Entry 3D6F (X-ray diffraction, 1.90 A resolution); this record covers chains B and C of the 3 polymer chains in the assembly.

[Chain B]
Protein: Caspase-1
From: Homo sapiens
Notes: EC 3.4.22.36; fragment: Caspase-1 subunit p10
Reference sequence: P29466 (CASP1_HUMAN); residues 317-404 here = UniProt positions 317-404
Amino-acid sequence (89 residues; numbered 316 to 404; the number before each row is that of its first residue):
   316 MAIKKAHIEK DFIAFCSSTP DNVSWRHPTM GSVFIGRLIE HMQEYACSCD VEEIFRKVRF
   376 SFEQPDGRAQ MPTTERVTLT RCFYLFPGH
Disordered / not traced: 316
Differences from the reference sequence: expression tag (316)

[Chain C]
Protein: N-[(benzyloxy)carbonyl]-L-valyl-N-[(2S)-1-carboxy-4-fluoro-3-oxobutan-2-yl]-L-alaninamide
Amino-acid sequence (5 residues; row label = number of the first residue in the row):
     1 XVADX
Modified / non-standard residues: PHQ (benzyl chlorocarbonate) at position 1; CF0 (fluoromethane) at position 5

[Interface between chain B and chain C]
Pairs across the interface (14; chain B residue first):
  Ser339(B) with Val2(C); Ala3(C); Asp4(C), hydrogen bond (backbone-backbone)
  Trp340(B) with PHQ_1(C); Val2(C); Ala3(C)
  Arg341(B) with PHQ_1(C); Val2(C), hydrogen bond (backbone-backbone); Ala3(C); Asp4(C), salt bridge
  His342(B) with PHQ_1(C)
  Pro343(B) with PHQ_1(C)
  Ser347(B) with Asp4(C)
  Arg383(B) with PHQ_1(C)
Also at the interface, not in a pair above, chain B (8 interface residues in all): Val338

[Overview]
8 residues of chain B and 4 residues of chain C are in contact; the contacts include 2 hydrogen bonds and 1
salt bridge. Polar pairs include Arg341(B)-Asp4(C), Ser339(B)-Asp4(C) and Arg341(B)-Val2(C).
Here chain B is Caspase-1 (Homo sapiens) and chain C is
N-[(benzyloxy)carbonyl]-L-valyl-N-[(2S)-1-carboxy-4-fluoro-3-oxobutan-2-yl]-L-alaninamide. Entry 3D6F (Crystal
structure of human caspase-1 with a naturally-occurring Arg240->Gln substitution in complex with
3-[2-(2-benzyloxycarbonylamino-3-methyl-butyrylamino)-propionylamino]-4-oxo-pentanoic acid (z-VAD-FMK)) was
determined by X-ray diffraction.
